9BGK - chains C and E of the 7 polymer chains in the assembly; structure by electron microscopy, 3.28 A resolution.

Chain C:
Molecule: non-complementary target DNA (long)
Sequence (26 nucleotides; row label = number of the first residue in the row):
     1 GTGAACCTGC AGGTGAGGAG TCCATG

Chain E:
Molecule: DdmE
From: Vibrio cholerae
UniProt: A0A0H6MQD2 (A0A0H6MQD2_VIBCL); residue numbers follow UniProt; this construct covers 1-687
Sequence (687 residues; row label = number of the first residue in the row):
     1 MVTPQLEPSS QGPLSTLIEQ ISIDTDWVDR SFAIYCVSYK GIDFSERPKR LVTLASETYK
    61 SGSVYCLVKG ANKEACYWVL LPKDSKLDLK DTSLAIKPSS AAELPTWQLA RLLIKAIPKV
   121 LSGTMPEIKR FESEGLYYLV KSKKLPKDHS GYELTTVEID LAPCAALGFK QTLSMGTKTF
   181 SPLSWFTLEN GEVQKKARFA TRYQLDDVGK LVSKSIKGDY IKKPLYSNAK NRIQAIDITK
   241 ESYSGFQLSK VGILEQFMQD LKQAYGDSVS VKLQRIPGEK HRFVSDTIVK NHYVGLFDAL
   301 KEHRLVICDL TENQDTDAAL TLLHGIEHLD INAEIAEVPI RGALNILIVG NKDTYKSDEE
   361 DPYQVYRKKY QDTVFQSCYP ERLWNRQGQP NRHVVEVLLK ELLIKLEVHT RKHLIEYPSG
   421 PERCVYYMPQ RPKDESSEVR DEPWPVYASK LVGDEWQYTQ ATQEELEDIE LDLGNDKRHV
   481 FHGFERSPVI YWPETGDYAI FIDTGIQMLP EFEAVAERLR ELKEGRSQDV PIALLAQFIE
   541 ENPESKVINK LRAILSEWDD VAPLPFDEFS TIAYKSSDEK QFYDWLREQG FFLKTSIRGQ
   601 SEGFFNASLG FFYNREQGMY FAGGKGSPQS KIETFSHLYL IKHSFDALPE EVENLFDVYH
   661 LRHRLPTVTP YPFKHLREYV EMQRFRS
Disulfides: Cys36-Cys76
What the authors report for this chain:
  - binding site for complementary target DNA: His393, Lys625, His663, Arg664
  - binding site for guide DNA: Lys230, Arg232, Tyr363, Tyr379
  - Mg2+ coordination: Glu401

Interface between chain C and chain E:
Contacting residue pairs - 16 pairs, chain C then chain E:
  DG9(C) with Gly599(E), phosphate contact; Gln600(E), hydrogen bond to the phosphate; Ser627(E), base contact
  DC10(C) with Tyr574(E), sugar contact; Lys575(E), sugar contact; Ser596(E), phosphate contact; Ile597(E), phosphate contact; Arg598(E), phosphate contact; Ser627(E), base contact
  DA11(C) with Tyr574(E), phosphate contact; Lys594(E), salt bridge to the phosphate; Arg598(E), hydrogen bond to the base
  DG12(C) with Lys240(E), salt bridge to the phosphate; Ser630(E), hydrogen bond to the base
  DG13(C) with Thr239(E), base contact
  DT14(C) with Gln387(E), base contact
Also at the interface, not in a pair above, chain C (7 interface residues in all): DT8
Also at the interface, not in a pair above, chain E (15 interface residues in all): Ala573, Pro628

Summary:
Chain C and chain E form an interface of 7 and 15 residues respectively, with 3 hydrogen bonds and 2 salt
bridges. Polar pairs include DA11(C)-Arg598(E), DG12(C)-Ser630(E) and DG9(C)-Gln600(E). The paper reports a
binding site for complementary target DNA at His393(E), Lys625(E) and His663(E) among others; a binding site
for guide DNA at Lys230(E), Arg232(E) and Tyr363(E) among others.
Chain C is non-complementary target DNA (long) and chain E is DdmE (Vibrio cholerae); the structure, Structure
of V.cholera DdmDE (2D:1E) in complex with DNA, was determined by electron microscopy (same publication as
9BF5, 9BF1 and 9C6Q).
